6XUL - chains A and B; structure by X-ray diffraction, 2.41 A resolution.

[Chain A]
Protein: Heavy chain
Source organism: Homo sapiens
Chain sequence (230 residues; numbered 1 to 220 plus 10 insertion-coded residues; the number before each row is that of its first residue; a row labelled like 82A-82C holds insertion residues (82A, then the next letters in order)):
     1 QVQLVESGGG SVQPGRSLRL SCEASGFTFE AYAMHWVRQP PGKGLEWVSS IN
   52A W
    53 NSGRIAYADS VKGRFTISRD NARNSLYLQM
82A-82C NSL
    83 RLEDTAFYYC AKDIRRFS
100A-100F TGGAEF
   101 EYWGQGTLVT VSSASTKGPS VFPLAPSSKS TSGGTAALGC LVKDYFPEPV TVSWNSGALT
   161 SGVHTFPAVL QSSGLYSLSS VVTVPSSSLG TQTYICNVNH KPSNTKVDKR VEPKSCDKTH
Unresolved in the structure: 127-133, 216-220
Cystine bridges: Cys22-Cys92, Cys140-Cys196

[Chain B]
Protein: Light chain
Source organism: Homo sapiens
Chain sequence (218 residues; numbered 1 to 214 plus 5 insertion-coded residues; 1 number in that range is skipped by the numbering (no residue carries it; nothing is unmodelled there); the number before each row is that of its first residue; a row labelled like 30A-30B holds insertion residues (30A, then the next letters in order)):
     1 QSVLTQPPS
    11 ASGTPGQRVT ISCSGSSSNI
30A-30B GS
    31 NFVYWYQQLP GTAPKLLIYR NNQRPSGVPD RFSGSRSGTS ASLAISGLRS EDEADYYCAA
    91 WDDSL
95A-95C GGH
    96 YVFGTGTKVT VLRTVAAPSV FIFPPSDEQL KSGTASVVCL LNNFYPREAK VQWKVDNALQ
   156 SGNSQESVTE QDSKDSTYSL SSTLTLSKAD YEKHKVYACE VTHQGLSSPV TKSFNRGEC
Unresolved in the structure: 214
Cystine bridges: Cys23-Cys88, Cys134-Cys194

[Chain A / chain B interface]
Contacting residue pairs (67):
  Val37(A) with Phe98(B), hydrophobic
  Gln39(A) with Gln38(B), hydrogen bond; Tyr87(B), hydrogen bond
  Lys43(A) with Tyr87(B), hydrogen bond (backbone-side chain)
  Gly44(A) with Tyr87(B)
  Leu45(A) with Pro44(B), hydrophobic; Tyr87(B), hydrophobic; Phe98(B)
  Glu46(A) with Phe98(B)
  Trp47(A) with Tyr96(B), hydrophobic; Phe98(B)
  Tyr91(A) with Gln38(B), hydrogen bond; Ala43(B), hydrophobic; Pro44(B)
  Ile96(A) with Tyr49(B), hydrophobic; Arg50(B)
  Arg97(A) with Arg50(B)
  Gly100C(A) with Trp91(B)
  Ala100D(A) with Tyr96(B)
  Glu100E(A) with Tyr34(B), hydrogen bond; Arg50(B), salt bridge
  Phe100F(A) with Tyr36(B), hydrogen bond (backbone-side chain); Leu46(B); Tyr96(B); Phe98(B), hydrophobic
  Glu101(A) with Leu46(B)
  Trp103(A) with Tyr36(B); Pro44(B); Phe98(B), hydrophobic
  Gly104(A) with Ala43(B)
  Gln105(A) with Thr42(B); Ala43(B), hydrogen bond (side chain-backbone)
  Val121(A) with Glu123(B)
  Phe122(A) with Ser121(B); Glu123(B); Gln124(B)
  Pro123(A) with Ser121(B); Glu123(B)
  Leu124(A) with Phe118(B), hydrophobic; Val133(B), hydrophobic
  Ala125(A) with Phe118(B)
  Ala137(A) with Phe116(B), hydrophobic; Phe118(B)
  Leu138(A) with Phe118(B), hydrophobic
  Leu141(A) with Ser131(B)
  Lys143(A) with Gln124(B); Ser131(B)
  His164(A) with Asn137(B); Asn138(B), hydrogen bond; Ser174(B), hydrogen bond
  Phe166(A) with Leu135(B), hydrophobic; Ser162(B); Thr164(B); Ser174(B); Leu175(B); Ser176(B)
  Pro167(A) with Ser162(B), hydrogen bond (backbone-side chain); Val163(B)
  Val169(A) with Gln160(B); Glu161(B); Ser162(B)
  Leu170(A) with Gln160(B), hydrogen bond (backbone-side chain)
  Gln171(A) with Gln160(B)
  Val181(A) with Leu135(B), hydrophobic
  Thr183(A) with Asn137(B)
  Lys209(A) with Glu123(B), salt bridge
  Lys214(A) with Asp122(B), salt bridge
Also at the interface, not in a pair above, chain A (40 interface residues in all): Thr135, Ala136, Ser179
Also at the interface, not in a pair above, chain B (36 interface residues in all): Gly41, His95C, Thr129, Thr180

[Overview]
40 residues of chain A face 36 of chain B across their interface, with 11 hydrogen bonds and 3 salt bridges.
Polar pairs include Glu100E(A)-Arg50(B), Lys209(A)-Glu123(B) and Lys214(A)-Asp122(B).
Chain A is Heavy chain and chain B is Light chain, both from Homo sapiens; the structure, Apo Ab 5b1, was
determined by X-ray diffraction, deposited together with 6XUK, 6XUN, 6XTG and 6XUD.
